Entry 7TXZ (electron microscopy, 3.20 A resolution); this record covers chains B and H of the 8 polymer chains in the assembly.

# Chain B
Protein: Glycoprotein G
Organism: Nipah henipavirus
Notes: fragment: Ectodomain
UniProtKB: Q9IH62 (GLYCP_NIPAV); numbering as in UniProt (aligned over 70-601)
Sequence (539 residues; row label = number of the first residue in the row):
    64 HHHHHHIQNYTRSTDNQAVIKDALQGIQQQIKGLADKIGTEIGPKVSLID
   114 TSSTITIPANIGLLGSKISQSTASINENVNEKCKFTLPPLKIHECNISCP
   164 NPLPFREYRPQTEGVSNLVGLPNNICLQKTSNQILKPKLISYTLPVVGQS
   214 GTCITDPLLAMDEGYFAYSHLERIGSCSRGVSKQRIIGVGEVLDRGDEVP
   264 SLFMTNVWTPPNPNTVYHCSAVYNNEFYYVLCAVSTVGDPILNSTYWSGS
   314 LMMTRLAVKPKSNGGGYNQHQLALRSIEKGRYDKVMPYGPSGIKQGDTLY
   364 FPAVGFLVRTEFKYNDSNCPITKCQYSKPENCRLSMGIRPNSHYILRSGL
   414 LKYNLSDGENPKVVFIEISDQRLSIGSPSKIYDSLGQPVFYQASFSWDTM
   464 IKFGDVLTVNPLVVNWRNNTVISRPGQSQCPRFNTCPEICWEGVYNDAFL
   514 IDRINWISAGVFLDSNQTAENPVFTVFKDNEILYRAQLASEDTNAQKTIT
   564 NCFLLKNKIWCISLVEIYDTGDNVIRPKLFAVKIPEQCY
Not modelled in the structure: 64-131
Disulfides: Cys-189/Cys-601, Cys-216/Cys-240, Cys-282/Cys-295, Cys-382/Cys-395, Cys-387/Cys-499, Cys-493/Cys-503, Cys-565/Cys-574
Glycans and other covalent adducts: N-acetylglucosamine (NAG) linked to Asn-159, Asn-306, Asn-378, Asn-417, Asn-481; glycan linked to Asn-529
Sequence notes: expression tag (64-69, 602)
What the authors report for this chain:
  - post-translational modification sites: Asn-306, Asn-378, Asn-417, Asn-481, Asn-529

# Chain H
Protein: nAH1.3 Fab heavy chain
Organism: Mus sp
Notes: antibody fragment or engineered binder
Sequence (458 residues; each row starts with the number of its first residue):
     1 EVKLEESGGGLVQPGGSMKLSCVASGFSFSYYWMNWVRQSPEKGLEWVAE
    51 IRLKSNNYGTHYAESVKGRFTISRDDSKSSVYLQMNNLRPEDTGIYYCTR
   101 VITTVFAYWGQGTLVTVSAAKTTPPSVYPLAPGSAAQTNSMVTLGCLVKG
   151 YFPEPVTVTWNSGSLSSGVHTFPAVLQSDLYTLSSSVTVPSSTWPSETVT
   201 CNVAHPASSTKVDKKIVPRDCGCKPCICTVPEVSSVFIFPPKPKDVLTIT
   251 LTPKVTCVVVDISKDDPEVQFSWFVDDVEVHTAQTQPREEQFNSTFRSVS
   301 ELPIMHQDWLNGKEFKCRVNSAAFPAPIEKTISKTKGRPKAPQVYTIPPP
   351 KEQMAKDKVSLTCMITDFFPEDITVEWQWNGQPAENYKNTQPIMDTDGSY
   401 FVYSKLNVQKSNWEAGNTFTCSVLHEGLHNHHTEKSLSHSPGKGGSGGGS
   451 WSHPQFEK
Not modelled in the structure: 118-458
Disulfides: Cys-22/Cys-98

# Chain B / chain H interface
Pairs across the interface (18; chain B residue first):
  Gly-183(B) / Thr-104(H)
  Leu-184(B) / Thr-103(H)
  Pro-185(B) / Thr-103(H)
  Pro-185(B) / Thr-104(H)
  Gln-358(B) / Tyr-31(H)  hydrogen bond
  Leu-448(B) / Thr-103(H)
  Gly-449(B) / Tyr-31(H)
  Gln-450(B) / Ser-28(H)  hydrogen bond
  Gln-450(B) / Tyr-32(H)  hydrogen bond
  Pro-451(B) / Tyr-31(H)
  Val-469(B) / Ser-28(H)  hydrogen bond (backbone-side chain)
  Leu-470(B) / Ser-28(H)
  Val-472(B) / Tyr-31(H)
  Arg-516(B) / Tyr-32(H)  hydrogen bond
  Arg-516(B) / Ile-102(H)
  Ile-517(B) / Ile-102(H)  hydrophobic
  Ile-517(B) / Thr-103(H)
  Ile-517(B) / Val-105(H)  hydrophobic
Also at the interface, not in a pair above, chain B (14 interface residues in all): Asn-478
Also at the interface, not in a pair above, chain H (9 interface residues in all): Gly-26, Phe-27
The authors on this interface:
  - epitope / paratope residues, chain B: Leu-448(B), Gln-450(B), Asp-468(B), Leu-470(B), Asn-478(B), Ile-517(B)

# Overview
The interface between chain B and chain H involves 14 residues on one side and 9 on the other, with 5 hydrogen
bonds. Polar pairs include Gln-358(B)/Tyr-31(H), Gln-450(B)/Ser-28(H) and Gln-450(B)/Tyr-32(H). From the
paper: epitope/paratope residues Leu-448(B), Gln-450(B) and Asp-468(B) among others; modification sites
Asn-306(B), Asn-378(B) and Asn-417(B) among others.
Chain B is Glycoprotein G (Nipah henipavirus) and chain H is nAH1.3 Fab heavy chain (Mus sp); the structure,
Nipah Virus attachment (G) glycoprotein ectodomain in complex with nAH1.3 neutralizing antibody Fab fragment
(local refinement ..., was determined by electron microscopy (same publication as 7TY0).
